PDB entry 4QZ5 | X-ray diffraction, 2.80 A resolution | chains S and T of the 28 polymer chains in the assembly

== Chain S ==
Protein: Proteasome subunit alpha type-6
Source organism: Saccharomyces cerevisiae
Notes: EC 3.4.25.1
UniProt: P40302 (PSA6_YEAST); residues 0-233 here correspond to UniProt positions 1-234 (UniProt number = residue number + 1)
Chain sequence (234 residues; each row starts with the number of its first residue; numbering starts at 0):
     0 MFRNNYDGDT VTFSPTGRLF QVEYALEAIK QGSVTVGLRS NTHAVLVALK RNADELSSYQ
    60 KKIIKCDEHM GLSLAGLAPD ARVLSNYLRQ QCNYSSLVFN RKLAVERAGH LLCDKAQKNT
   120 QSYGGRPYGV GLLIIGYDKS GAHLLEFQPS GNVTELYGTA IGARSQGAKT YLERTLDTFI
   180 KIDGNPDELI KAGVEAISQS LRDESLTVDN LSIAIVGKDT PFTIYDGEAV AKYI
Not modelled in the structure: 0-2

== Chain T ==
Protein: Probable proteasome subunit alpha type-7
Source organism: Saccharomyces cerevisiae
Notes: EC 3.4.25.1
UniProt: P21242 (PSA7_YEAST); residues -3 to 284 here correspond to UniProt positions 1-288 (UniProt number = residue number + 4)
Chain sequence (288 residues; each row starts with the number of its first residue; numbers below 1 keep their minus sign (Met-3 is residue -3)):
    -3 MTSIGTGYDL SNSVFSPDGR NFQVEYAVKA VENGTTSIGI KCNDGVVFAV EKLITSKLLV
    57 PQKNVKIQVV DRHIGCVYSG LIPDGRHLVN RGREEAASFK KLYKTPIPIP AFADRLGQYV
   117 QAHTLYNSVR PFGVSTIFGG VDKNGAHLYM LEPSGSYWGY KGAATGKGRQ SAKAELEKLV
   177 DHHPEGLSAR EAVKQAAKII YLAHEDNKEK DFELEISWCS LSETNGLHKF VKGDLLQEAI
   237 DFAQKEINGD DDEDEDDSDN VMSSDDENAP VATNANATTD QEGDIHLE
Not modelled in the structure: -3 to 1, 245-284

== How chain S and chain T interact ==
Pairs across the interface (64):
  Asn4(S) with Leu6(T)
  Tyr5(S) with Asp5(T), hydrogen bond; Leu6(T), hydrophobic
  Thr9(S) with Arg126(T)
  Val10(S) with Gln19(T); Asn123(T); Ser124(T); Val125(T); Arg126(T)
  Thr11(S) with Leu6(T); Gln19(T)
  Phe12(S) with Gln19(T), hydrogen bond (backbone-side chain); Tyr22(T); Ala23(T), hydrophobic; Arg126(T); Pro127(T)
  Ser13(S) with Tyr22(T)
  Pro14(S) with Tyr22(T), hydrophobic; Lys25(T)
  Thr15(S) with Lys25(T)
  Gly16(S) with Tyr22(T); Lys25(T); Ala26(T)
  Leu18(S) with Leu77(T), hydrophobic; Arg126(T)
  Glu105(S) with Lys59(T)
  His109(S) with Arg82(T)
  Cys112(S) with Arg82(T)
  Asp113(S) with Arg82(T), salt bridge; Asn86(T)
  Gln116(S) with Pro79(T); Asp80(T); His83(T), hydrogen bond; Arg126(T)
  Thr119(S) with Arg126(T), hydrogen bond (backbone-side chain)
  Gln120(S) with His119(T); Val125(T); Arg126(T), hydrogen bond (backbone-backbone); Phe128(T)
  Ser121(S) with Ser124(T)
  Tyr122(S) with Ser124(T), hydrogen bond (backbone-backbone)
  Ser149(S) with Pro79(T)
  Gly150(S) with Pro79(T)
  Asn151(S) with Ile78(T); Pro79(T)
  Thr153(S) with Leu55(T); Asn60(T)
  Glu154(S) with Leu55(T); Val56(T); Lys59(T); Asn60(T), hydrogen bond (backbone-side chain)
  Leu155(S) with Leu54(T); Leu55(T), hydrophobic; Val56(T)
  Tyr156(S) with Leu54(T), hydrogen bond (backbone-backbone); Leu55(T); Val56(T); Pro57(T)
  Gly157(S) with Leu54(T)
  Lys168(S) with Leu54(T)
  Leu171(S) with Leu54(T)
  Glu172(S) with Ser52(T), hydrogen bond; Lys53(T), hydrogen bond (side chain-backbone)
  Leu175(S) with Lys53(T)
Other interface residues (no listed pair), chain S (38 interface residues in all): Arg38, Lys117, Ser139, His142, Val152, Phe178
Other interface residues (no listed pair), chain T (30 interface residues in all): Gly129

== Overview ==
The interface between chain S and chain T involves 38 residues on one side and 30 on the other; the contacts
include 10 hydrogen bonds and 1 salt bridge. Among the polar pairs are Asp113(S)-Arg82(T), Tyr5(S)-Asp5(T) and
Phe12(S)-Gln19(T).
Chain S is Proteasome subunit alpha type-6 and chain T is Probable proteasome subunit alpha type-7, both from
Saccharomyces cerevisiae; the structure, yCP beta5-A49T-mutant in complex with ONX 0914, was determined by
X-ray diffraction (same publication as 4QUX, 4QUY, 4QV0, 4QV1, 4QV3, 4QV4 and 42 further entries).
